8SLF - chains A and B; structure by X-ray diffraction, 2.90 A resolution.

# Chain A (and B)
Protein: Glycine--tRNA ligase
Organism: Mycolicibacterium thermoresistibile ATCC 19527
Notes: chain B of this document is another copy of the same molecule, construct and numbering; everything in this record applies to it too
UniProtKB: G7CIG9 (G7CIG9_MYCT3); numbering as in UniProt (aligned over 1-461)
Amino-acid sequence (482 residues; numbered -20 to 461; the number before each row is that of its first residue; numbers below 1 keep their minus sign (Met-20 is residue -20)):
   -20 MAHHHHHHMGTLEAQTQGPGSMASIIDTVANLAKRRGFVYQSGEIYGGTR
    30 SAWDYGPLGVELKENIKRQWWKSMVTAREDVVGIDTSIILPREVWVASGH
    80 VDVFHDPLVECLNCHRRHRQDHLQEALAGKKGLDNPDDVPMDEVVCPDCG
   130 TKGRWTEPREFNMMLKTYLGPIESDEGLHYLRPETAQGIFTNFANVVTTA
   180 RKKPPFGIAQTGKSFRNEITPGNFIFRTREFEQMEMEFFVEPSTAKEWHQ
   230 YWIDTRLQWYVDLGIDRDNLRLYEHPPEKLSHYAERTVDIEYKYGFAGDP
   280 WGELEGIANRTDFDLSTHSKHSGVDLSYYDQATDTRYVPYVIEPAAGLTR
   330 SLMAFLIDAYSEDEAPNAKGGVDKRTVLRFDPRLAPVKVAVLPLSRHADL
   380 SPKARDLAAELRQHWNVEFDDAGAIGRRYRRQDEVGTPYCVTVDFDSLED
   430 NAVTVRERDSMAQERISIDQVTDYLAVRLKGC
Unresolved in the structure: -20 to 1, 84-140, 259-261, 344-352 (chain B: -20 to 1, 102-122, 131-133)
Construct notes: initiating methionine (-20); expression tag (-19 to 0)
Metal / ion sites: Mg2+: Val54, Arg57, Val60
Residues lining bound ligands: adenosine monophosphate (AMP): Glu163, Arg195, Glu197, Phe205, Arg206, Thr207, Phe210, Gln212, Glu214, Glu282, Leu283, Glu284, Gly285, Ala324, Ala325, Gly326, Thr328, Arg329

# How chain A and chain B interact
Pairs across the interface (128; chain A residue first):
  Arg14(A) - Thr178(B)
  Arg15(A) - Thr178(B)
  Gly16(A) - Thr178(B)
  Tyr19(A) - Asn171(B)
  Tyr19(A) - Asn174(B)  hydrogen bond (side chain-backbone)
  Tyr19(A) - Val175(B)
  Tyr19(A) - Thr178(B)  hydrogen bond
  Ser21(A) - Ser66(B)  hydrogen bond
  Gly22(A) - Pro70(B)
  Glu23(A) - Asn174(B)
  Ile24(A) - Ser301(B)
  Ile24(A) - Val303(B)  hydrophobic
  Tyr25(A) - Glu72(B)
  Tyr25(A) - Val73(B)  hydrophobic
  Tyr25(A) - Ala76(B)
  Tyr25(A) - His297(B)  hydrogen bond
  Tyr25(A) - His300(B)
  Tyr25(A) - Ser301(B)
  Trp32(A) - Ser66(B)
  Asp33(A) - Asp64(B)
  Asp33(A) - Thr65(B)
  Asp33(A) - Ser66(B)  hydrogen bond (side chain-backbone)
  Asp33(A) - Asn171(B)  hydrogen bond
  Tyr34(A) - Ile63(B)
  Tyr34(A) - Asp64(B)  hydrogen bond (backbone-backbone)
  Gly35(A) - Gly62(B)
  Pro36(A) - Gly62(B)
  Val39(A) - Gly62(B)
  Glu40(A) - Trp50(B)  hydrogen bond
  Glu40(A) - Val54(B)
  Lys42(A) - Asp64(B)  salt bridge
  Glu43(A) - Glu43(B)
  Arg47(A) - Arg47(B)
  Trp50(A) - Glu40(B)  hydrogen bond
  Lys51(A) - Gln392(B)  hydrogen bond (side chain-backbone)
  Lys51(A) - His393(B)
  Val54(A) - Glu40(B)
  Thr55(A) - Arg391(B)
  Thr55(A) - Trp394(B)
  Thr55(A) - Asn395(B)
  Ala56(A) - Arg391(B)
  Glu58(A) - Arg384(B)  salt bridge
  Glu58(A) - Arg391(B)  salt bridge
  Gly62(A) - Gly35(B)
  Gly62(A) - Pro36(B)
  Gly62(A) - Val39(B)
  Ile63(A) - Tyr34(B)
  Ile63(A) - Val39(B)
  Asp64(A) - Asp33(B)
  Asp64(A) - Tyr34(B)  hydrogen bond (backbone-backbone)
  Asp64(A) - Val39(B)
  Asp64(A) - Lys42(B)  salt bridge
  Thr65(A) - Asp33(B)
  Ser66(A) - Ser21(B)  hydrogen bond
  Ser66(A) - Trp32(B)  hydrogen bond (side chain-backbone)
  Ser66(A) - Asp33(B)  hydrogen bond (backbone-side chain)
  Ser66(A) - Glu209(B)
  Ile67(A) - Phe194(B)  hydrophobic
  Ile67(A) - Glu209(B)  hydrogen bond (backbone-side chain)
  Ile68(A) - Glu209(B)  hydrogen bond (backbone-side chain)
  Leu69(A) - Ser21(B)
  Pro70(A) - Gly22(B)
  Glu72(A) - Tyr25(B)
  Val73(A) - Tyr25(B)  hydrophobic
  Ala76(A) - Tyr25(B)
  Leu144(A) - Thr146(B)
  Leu144(A) - Tyr147(B)
  Leu144(A) - Leu148(B)  hydrophobic
  Lys145(A) - Lys145(B)
  Lys145(A) - Thr146(B)  hydrogen bond (backbone-side chain)
  Thr146(A) - Leu144(B)
  Thr146(A) - Lys145(B)  hydrogen bond (side chain-backbone)
  Tyr147(A) - Leu144(B)
  Tyr147(A) - Glu152(B)  hydrogen bond
  Tyr147(A) - Asn196(B)
  Leu148(A) - Leu144(B)  hydrophobic
  Leu148(A) - Asn196(B)
  Leu148(A) - Arg208(B)
  Gly149(A) - Phe140(B)
  Gly149(A) - Asn196(B)  hydrogen bond (backbone-side chain)
  Gly149(A) - Arg208(B)
  Pro150(A) - Leu87(B)  hydrophobic
  Pro150(A) - Arg96(B)
  Pro150(A) - Phe140(B)
  Pro150(A) - Ile198(B)  hydrophobic
  Glu152(A) - Lys145(B)  salt bridge
  Glu152(A) - Tyr147(B)
  Leu160(A) - Leu160(B)  hydrophobic
  Thr170(A) - Ile24(B)
  Asn171(A) - Tyr19(B)
  Asn171(A) - Asp33(B)  hydrogen bond
  Asn174(A) - Tyr19(B)
  Asn174(A) - Glu23(B)
  Val175(A) - Tyr19(B)
  Thr178(A) - Arg14(B)
  Thr178(A) - Gly16(B)
  Thr178(A) - Tyr19(B)  hydrogen bond
  Thr178(A) - Arg410(B)
  Arg180(A) - Arg410(B)
  Lys192(A) - Ile67(B)
  Phe194(A) - Ile67(B)  hydrophobic
  Phe194(A) - Ile68(B)  hydrophobic
  Asn196(A) - Tyr147(B)
  Asn196(A) - Leu148(B)
  Asn196(A) - Gly149(B)  hydrogen bond (side chain-backbone)
  Arg208(A) - Leu148(B)
  Glu209(A) - Ser66(B)
  Glu209(A) - Ile67(B)  hydrogen bond (side chain-backbone)
  Glu209(A) - Ile68(B)  hydrogen bond (side chain-backbone)
  Glu211(A) - Asp64(B)
  His297(A) - Tyr25(B)  hydrogen bond
  His300(A) - Tyr25(B)
  Ser301(A) - Ile24(B)
  Ser301(A) - Tyr25(B)
  Val303(A) - Ile24(B)  hydrophobic
  Arg384(A) - Glu58(B)  salt bridge
  Arg391(A) - Thr55(B)
  Arg391(A) - Ala56(B)
  Arg391(A) - Glu58(B)  salt bridge
  Gln392(A) - Lys51(B)  hydrogen bond (backbone-side chain)
  His393(A) - Cys461(B)  hydrogen bond (side chain-backbone)
  Trp394(A) - Thr55(B)
  Asn395(A) - Thr55(B)
  Phe398(A) - Glu58(B)
  Asp399(A) - Arg180(B)  salt bridge
  Arg410(A) - Thr178(B)  hydrogen bond (side chain-backbone)
  Arg410(A) - Arg180(B)
  Cys461(A) - Cys461(B)  disulfide
Interface residues without a listed pair, chain A (82 interface residues in all): Lys13, Gly26, Ala31, Arg57, Val61, Ala179, Thr296, Leu305, Ala401, Arg406
Interface residues without a listed pair, chain B (83 interface residues in all): Lys13, Arg15, Gln20, Gly26, Ala31, Arg57, Val61, Leu69, Thr170, Ala179, Lys192, Glu211, Leu305, Phe398, Asp399
Cross-chain cystine bridges: Cys461(A)-Cys461(B)

# Overview
Chain A and chain B form an interface of 82 and 83 residues respectively; the contacts include 1 disulfide
bond, 29 hydrogen bonds and 8 salt bridges. Polar pairs include Lys42(A)-Asp64(B), Glu58(A)-Arg384(B) and
Glu58(A)-Arg391(B). Ligands of chain A: adenosine monophosphate.
Chain A and chain B are both Glycine--tRNA ligase (Mycolicibacterium thermoresistibile ATCC 19527); the
structure, Crystal Structure of Glycine tRNA ligase from Mycobacterium thermoresistibile (AMP bound), was
determined by X-ray diffraction, deposited together with 8U2P, 8T5N and 8SLD.
